8XGM - chains A and C of the 6 polymer chains in the assembly; structure by electron microscopy, 3.29 A resolution.

== Chain A ==
Name: G-protein coupled receptor 1
From: Homo sapiens
UniProt: P46091 (CML2_HUMAN); numbering as in UniProt (aligned over 14-319)
Chain sequence (306 residues; numbered 14 to 319; the number before each row is that of its first residue):
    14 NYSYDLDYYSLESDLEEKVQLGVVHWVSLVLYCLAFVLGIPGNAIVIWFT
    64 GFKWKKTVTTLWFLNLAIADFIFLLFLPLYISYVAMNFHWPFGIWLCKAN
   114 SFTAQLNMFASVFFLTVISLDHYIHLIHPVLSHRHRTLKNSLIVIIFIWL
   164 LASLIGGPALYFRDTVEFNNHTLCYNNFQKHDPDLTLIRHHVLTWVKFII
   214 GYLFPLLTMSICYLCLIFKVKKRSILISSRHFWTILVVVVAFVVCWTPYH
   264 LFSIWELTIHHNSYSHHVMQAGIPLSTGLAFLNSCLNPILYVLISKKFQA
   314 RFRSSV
Cystine bridges: Cys110-Cys187
Swiss-Prot annotation at these positions:
  - glycosylation: Asn14 (N-linked (GlcNAc...) asparagine)
Reported in the primary citation:
  - mutagenesis - Y93A, S114A, Q118A, V125A, R176A, N189A, P218A, F255A, W259A: decreased signaling with Retinoic acid receptor responder protein 2
  - mutagenesis - Y96A, S114A/Q118A/R176A, H135A, H138A, H146A, N189A, E269A: abolished signaling with Retinoic acid receptor responder protein 2

== Chain C ==
Name: Guanine nucleotide-binding protein G(i) subunit alpha-1
From: Homo sapiens
UniProt: P63096 (GNAI1_HUMAN); residues 1-354 here = UniProt positions 1-354
Chain sequence (354 residues; row label = number of the first residue in the row):
     1 MGCTLSAEDKAAVERSKMIDRNLREDGEKAAREVKLLLLGAGESGKSTIV
    51 KQMKIIHEAGYSEEECKQYKAVVYSNTIQSIIAIIRAMGRLKIDFGDSAR
   101 ADDARQLFVLAGAAEEGFMTAELAGVIKRLWKDSGVQACFNRSREYQLND
   151 SAAYYLNDLDRIAQPNYIPTQQDVLRTRVKTTGIVETHFTFKDLHFKMFD
   201 VGAQRSERKKWIHCFEGVTAIIFCVALSDYDLVLAEDEEMNRMHESMKLF
   251 DSICNNKWFTDTSIILFLNKKDLFEEKIKKSPLTICYPEYAGSNTYEEAA
   301 AYIQCQFEDLNKRKDTKEIYTHFTCSTDTKNVQFVFDAVTDVIIKNNLKD
   351 CGLF
Disordered / not traced: 59-179
Differences from the reference sequence: engineered mutation Ala203 (Gly in P63096), Ser326 (Ala in P63096)
Swiss-Prot annotation at these positions:
  - region: Lys35 to Thr48 (G1 motif), Asp173 to Thr181 (G2 motif), Phe196 to Gly202, Gln204, Arg205 (G3 motif), Ile265 to Asp272 (G4 motif), Thr324, Cys325, Thr327 to Thr329 (G5 motif)
  - binding site (GTP): Glu43 to Thr48, Ser151, Leu175 to Thr181, Asp200 to Gly202, Gln204, Asn269 to Asp272
  - binding site (Mg(2+)): Ser47, Thr181
  - modified residue: Arg178 (ADP-ribosylarginine), Gln204 (Deamidated glutamine), Cys351 (ADP-ribosylcysteine)
  - lipidation: Gly2 (N-myristoyl glycine), Cys3 (S-palmitoyl cysteine)
  - natural variant: Gly40 (G40C: In NEDHISB; G40R: In NEDHISB), Gly45 (G45D: In NEDHISB), Thr48 (T48I: In NEDHISB; T48K: In NEDHISB), Gln52 (Q52P: In NEDHISB), Ser75 (deletion: In NEDHISB; uncertain significance), Gln172 (deletion: In NEDHISB), Asp173 (D173V: In NEDHISB), Glu186 to Phe189 (deletion: In NEDHISB; uncertain significance), Cys224 (C224Y: In NEDHISB), Lys270 (K270N: In NEDHISB; K270R: In NEDHISB), Asp272 (D272G: In NEDHISB), Val332 (V332E: In NEDHISB; uncertain significance)
  - mutagenesis: Gly42 (G42R: Abolishes switch to an activated conformation and dissociation from beta and gamma subunits upon GTP binding. Abolishes interaction with RGS family members), Glu116 (E116L: Enhances interaction (inactive GDP-bound) with RGS14), Gln147 (Q147L: Enhances interaction (inactive GDP-bound) with RGS14), Glu245 (E245L: Enhances interaction (inactive GDP-bound) with RGS14)

== How chain A and chain C interact ==
Contacting residue pairs - 28 pairs, chain A then chain C:
  Phe76(A) - Leu353(C)
  Phe76(A) - Phe354(C)  hydrophobic
  His135(A) - Gly352(C)  hydrogen bond (side chain-backbone)
  His135(A) - Leu353(C)
  His138(A) - Asn347(C)
  Ile140(A) - Ile344(C)
  Pro142(A) - Thr340(C)
  Pro142(A) - Ile343(C)  hydrophobic
  Pro142(A) - Ile344(C)
  Val143(A) - Lys192(C)
  Val143(A) - Phe336(C)  hydrophobic
  His146(A) - Arg32(C)  hydrogen bond (side chain-backbone)
  His146(A) - Leu194(C)
  Leu151(A) - Glu28(C)
  Val233(A) - Leu348(C)  hydrophobic
  Arg236(A) - Asp341(C)  salt bridge
  Arg236(A) - Ile344(C)
  Ile238(A) - Leu348(C)  hydrophobic
  Ile240(A) - Leu348(C)
  His244(A) - Cys351(C)
  His244(A) - Gly352(C)  hydrogen bond (side chain-backbone)
  His244(A) - Leu353(C)
  Thr247(A) - Leu353(C)
  Tyr304(A) - Leu353(C)
  Val305(A) - Phe354(C)  hydrophobic
  Ser308(A) - Phe354(C)
  Lys310(A) - Gly352(C)
  Lys310(A) - Phe354(C)
Also at the interface, not in a pair above, chain A (24 interface residues in all): Thr72, Thr73, Leu139, Thr150, Tyr226, Phe311
Also at the interface, not in a pair above, chain C (18 interface residues in all): Val34, Lys345, Asp350

== Overview ==
24 residues of chain A face 18 of chain C across their interface; the contacts include 3 hydrogen bonds and 1
salt bridge. Polar pairs include Arg236(A)-Asp341(C), His135(A)-Gly352(C) and His146(A)-Arg32(C). The paper
reports that Y93A, S114A and Q118A of chain A, among others, reduce signaling with Retinoic acid receptor
responder protein 2; Y96A, S114A/Q118A/R176A and H135A of chain A, among others, abolish signaling with
Retinoic acid receptor responder protein 2; 15 substitutions were tested in all.
Chain A is G-protein coupled receptor 1 and chain C is Guanine nucleotide-binding protein G(i) subunit
alpha-1, both from Homo sapiens; the structure, Cryo-EM structure of human GPR1 bound to chemerin, was
determined by electron microscopy (same publication as 8JJP).
